Entry 7VVJ (electron microscopy, 3.20 A resolution); this record covers chains A and B of the 6 polymer chains in the assembly.

# Chain A
Protein: Guanine nucleotide-binding protein G(s) subunit alpha isoforms short
Organism: Homo sapiens
UniProtKB: P63092 (GNAS2_HUMAN); aligned to UniProt positions 5-384 over residues 5-384 (the alignment contains insertions or deletions, so no single offset holds)
Chain sequence (380 residues; row label = number of the first residue in the row):
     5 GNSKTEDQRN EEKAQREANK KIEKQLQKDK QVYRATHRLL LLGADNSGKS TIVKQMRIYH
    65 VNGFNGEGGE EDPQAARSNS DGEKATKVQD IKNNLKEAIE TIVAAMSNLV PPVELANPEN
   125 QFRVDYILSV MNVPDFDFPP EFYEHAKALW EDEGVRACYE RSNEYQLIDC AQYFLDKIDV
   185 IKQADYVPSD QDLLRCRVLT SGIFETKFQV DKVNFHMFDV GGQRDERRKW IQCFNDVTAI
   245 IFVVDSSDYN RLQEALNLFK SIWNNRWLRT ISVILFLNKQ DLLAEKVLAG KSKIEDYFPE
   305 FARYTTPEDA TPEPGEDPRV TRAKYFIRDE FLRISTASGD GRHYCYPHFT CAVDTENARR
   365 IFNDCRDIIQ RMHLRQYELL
Disordered / not traced: 5-9, 63-205
Construct notes: engineered mutation Asp49 (Gly in P63092), Asn50 (Glu in P63092), Tyr63 (Leu in P63092), Asp249 (Ala in P63092), Asp252 (Ser in P63092), Ala362 (Ile372 in P63092), Ile365 (Val375 in P63092)

# Chain B
Protein: Guanine nucleotide-binding protein G(I)/G(S)/G(T) subunit beta-1
Organism: Rattus norvegicus
UniProtKB: P54311 (GBB1_RAT); residue numbers follow UniProt; this construct covers 2-340
Chain sequence (351 residues; numbered -10 to 340; the number before each row is that of its first residue; numbers below 1 keep their minus sign (Met-10 is residue -10)):
   -10 MHHHHHHGSL LQSELDQLRQ EAEQLKNQIR DARKACADAT LSQITNNIDP VGRIQMRTRR
    50 TLRGHLAKIY AMHWGTDSRL LVSASQDGKL IIWDSYTTNK VHAIPLRSSW VMTCAYAPSG
   110 NYVACGGLDN ICSIYNLKTR EGNVRVSREL AGHTGYLSCC RFLDDNQIVT SSGDTTCALW
   170 DIETGQQTTT FTGHTGDVMS LSLAPDTRLF VSGACDASAK LWDVREGMCR QTFTGHESDI
   230 NAICFFPNGN AFATGSDDAT CRLFDLRADQ ELMTYSHDNI ICGITSVSFS KSGRLLLAGY
   290 DDFNCNVWDA LKADRAGVLA GHDNRVSCLG VTDDGMAVAT GSWDSFLKIW N
Disordered / not traced: -10 to 1
Construct notes: expression tag (-10 to 1)

# Chain A / chain B interface
Pairs across the interface - 59 pairs, chain A then chain B:
  Gln19(A) - Asp83(B)  hydrogen bond
  Gln19(A) - Thr86(B)  hydrogen bond
  Gln19(A) - Asn88(B)
  Asn23(A) - Asn88(B)
  Asn23(A) - Lys89(B)
  Ile26(A) - Lys89(B)
  Ile26(A) - Val90(B)
  Ile26(A) - His91(B)
  Glu27(A) - Lys89(B)  salt bridge
  Leu30(A) - Gly53(B)
  Leu30(A) - Lys78(B)
  Leu30(A) - Ile80(B)  hydrophobic
  Leu30(A) - Lys89(B)
  Asp33(A) - Leu55(B)
  Asp33(A) - Lys78(B)  salt bridge
  Lys34(A) - Leu55(B)
  Tyr37(A) - Leu55(B)  hydrophobic
  Tyr37(A) - Ala56(B)
  Tyr37(A) - Asp76(B)
  Arg38(A) - Leu55(B)
  Gly206(A) - Leu117(B)
  Gly206(A) - Asn119(B)
  Ile207(A) - Trp99(B)
  Ile207(A) - Leu117(B)
  Phe222(A) - Trp99(B)  hydrophobic
  Gly226(A) - Thr143(B)
  Gln227(A) - Leu117(B)
  Gln227(A) - Asn119(B)
  Gln227(A) - Gly144(B)
  Gln227(A) - Tyr145(B)  hydrogen bond (side chain-backbone)
  Arg228(A) - Gly162(B)  hydrogen bond (side chain-backbone)
  Arg228(A) - Asp163(B)
  Arg228(A) - Thr164(B)
  Arg228(A) - Asp186(B)  salt bridge
  Glu230(A) - Asp186(B)
  Arg232(A) - Cys204(B)  hydrogen bond (side chain-backbone)
  Arg232(A) - Asp228(B)  salt bridge
  Lys233(A) - Tyr145(B)
  Lys233(A) - Met188(B)
  Lys233(A) - Cys204(B)
  Lys233(A) - Asp228(B)
  Lys233(A) - Asn230(B)  hydrogen bond
  Lys233(A) - Asp246(B)  salt bridge
  Trp234(A) - Leu117(B)  hydrophobic
  Gln236(A) - Lys57(B)  hydrogen bond (backbone-side chain)
  Gln236(A) - Arg314(B)
  Gln236(A) - Trp332(B)
  Cys237(A) - Lys57(B)  hydrogen bond (backbone-side chain)
  Cys237(A) - Trp99(B)
  Cys237(A) - Met101(B)  hydrophobic
  Phe238(A) - Trp99(B)  hydrophobic
  Phe238(A) - Leu117(B)  hydrophobic
  Asn239(A) - Lys57(B)  hydrogen bond
  Asn239(A) - Trp332(B)
  Asp240(A) - Lys57(B)  salt bridge
  Arg270(A) - Phe292(B)
  Trp271(A) - Asp290(B)
  Trp271(A) - Arg314(B)
  Trp271(A) - Trp332(B)  hydrophobic
Also at the interface, not in a pair above, chain A (30 interface residues in all): Glu16, Arg20, Ala22, Val241
Also at the interface, not in a pair above, chain B (41 interface residues in all): Tyr59, Arg68, Gln75, Ala92, Ser97, Asp118, Thr184, Gly185

# Summary
Chain A and chain B form an interface of 30 and 41 residues respectively; the contacts include 9 hydrogen
bonds and 6 salt bridges. Polar pairs include Glu27(A)-Lys89(B), Asp33(A)-Lys78(B) and Arg228(A)-Asp186(B).
Chain A is Guanine nucleotide-binding protein G(s) subunit alpha isoforms short (Homo sapiens) and chain B is
Guanine nucleotide-binding protein G(I)/G(S)/G(T) subunit beta-1 (Rattus norvegicus); the structure,
PTHrP-bound human PTH1R in complex with Gs, was determined by electron microscopy, deposited together with
7VVK, 7VVL, 7VVM, 7VVN and 7VVO.
